Entry 9ILZ (electron microscopy, 2.95 A resolution); this record covers chains A and E of the 7 polymer chains in the assembly.

Chain A (and E):
Molecule: Primase D5
Organism: Monkeypox virus
Notes: chain E of this document is another copy of the same molecule, construct and numbering; everything in this record applies to it too
Reference sequence: Q5IXS3 (Q5IXS3_MONPV); numbering as in UniProt (aligned over 1-785)
Sequence (785 residues; numbered 1 to 785; the number before each row is that of its first residue):
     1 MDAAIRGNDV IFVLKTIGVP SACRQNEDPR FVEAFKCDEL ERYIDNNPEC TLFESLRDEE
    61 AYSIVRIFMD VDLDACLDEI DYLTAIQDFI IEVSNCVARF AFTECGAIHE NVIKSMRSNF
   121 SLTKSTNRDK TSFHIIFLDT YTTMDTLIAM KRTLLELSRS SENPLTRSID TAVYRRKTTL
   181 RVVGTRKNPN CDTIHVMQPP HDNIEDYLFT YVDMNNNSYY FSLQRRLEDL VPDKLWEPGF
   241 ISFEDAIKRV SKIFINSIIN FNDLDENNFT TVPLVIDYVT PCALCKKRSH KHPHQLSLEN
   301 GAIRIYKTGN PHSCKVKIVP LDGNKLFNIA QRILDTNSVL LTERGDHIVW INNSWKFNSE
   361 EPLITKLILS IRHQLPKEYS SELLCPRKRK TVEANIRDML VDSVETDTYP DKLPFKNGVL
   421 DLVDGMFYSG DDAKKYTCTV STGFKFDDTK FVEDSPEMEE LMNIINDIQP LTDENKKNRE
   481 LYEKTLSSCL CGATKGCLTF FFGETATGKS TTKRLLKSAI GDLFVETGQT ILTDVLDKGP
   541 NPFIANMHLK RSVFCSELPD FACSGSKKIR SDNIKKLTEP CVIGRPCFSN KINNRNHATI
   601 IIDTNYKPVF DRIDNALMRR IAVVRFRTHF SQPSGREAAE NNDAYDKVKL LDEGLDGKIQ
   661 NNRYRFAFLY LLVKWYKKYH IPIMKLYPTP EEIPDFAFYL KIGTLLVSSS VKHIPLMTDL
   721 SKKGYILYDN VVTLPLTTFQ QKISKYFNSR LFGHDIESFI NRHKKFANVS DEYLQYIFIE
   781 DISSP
Not modelled in the structure: 1, 73-82, 126-131 (chain E: 1, 227-319)
Small-molecule neighbours:
  - ADP (adenosine-5'-diphosphate): Ile-464, Asp-467, Ile-468, Glu-504, Thr-505, Ala-506, Thr-507, Gly-508, Lys-509, Ser-510, Thr-511, Phe-630, Leu-650, Leu-651, Asp-652, Leu-655, Asp-656
  - ATP (adenosine-5'-triphosphate): Asp-70, Asp-72, Ser-132, His-134, Ala-172, Arg-175, Leu-180, Arg-181, Lys-187, His-195

Chain A / chain E interface:
Residue-residue contacts - 9 pairs, chain A then chain E:
  Arg-304(A) / Ile-80(E)
  Arg-304(A) / Asp-81(E)  salt bridge
  Tyr-306(A) / Ile-80(E)  hydrophobic
  Pro-311(A) / Leu-83(E)
  Lys-315(A) / Gln-87(E)
  Val-316(A) / Ile-80(E)  hydrophobic
  Val-316(A) / Leu-83(E)  hydrophobic
  Val-316(A) / Thr-84(E)
  Val-316(A) / Gln-87(E)
Also at the interface, not in a pair above, chain A (7 interface residues in all): His-312, Cys-314
Also at the interface, not in a pair above, chain E (6 interface residues in all): Glu-79

Summary:
7 residues of chain A face 6 of chain E across their interface; the contacts include 1 salt bridge. Its one
salt-bridged contact is Arg-304(A)/Asp-81(E). Chain A binds ADP and ATP.
Chain A and chain E are both Primase D5 (Monkeypox virus); the structure, The Cryo-EM structure of MPXV E5 in
complex with ssDNA, was determined by electron microscopy (same publication as 9ILY, 9IM0, 9IM1, 9IM2 and
9IM3).
